Entry 1YYU (X-ray diffraction, 2.95 A resolution); this record covers chains A and B.

== Chain A (and B) ==
Protein: Trichodiene synthase
Source organism: Fusarium sporotrichioides
Notes: EC 4.2.3.6; chain B of this document is another copy of the same molecule, construct and numbering; everything in this record applies to it too
UniProtKB: P13513 (TRI5_FUSSP); residue numbers follow UniProt; this construct covers 1-374
Chain sequence (374 residues; row label = number of the first residue in the row):
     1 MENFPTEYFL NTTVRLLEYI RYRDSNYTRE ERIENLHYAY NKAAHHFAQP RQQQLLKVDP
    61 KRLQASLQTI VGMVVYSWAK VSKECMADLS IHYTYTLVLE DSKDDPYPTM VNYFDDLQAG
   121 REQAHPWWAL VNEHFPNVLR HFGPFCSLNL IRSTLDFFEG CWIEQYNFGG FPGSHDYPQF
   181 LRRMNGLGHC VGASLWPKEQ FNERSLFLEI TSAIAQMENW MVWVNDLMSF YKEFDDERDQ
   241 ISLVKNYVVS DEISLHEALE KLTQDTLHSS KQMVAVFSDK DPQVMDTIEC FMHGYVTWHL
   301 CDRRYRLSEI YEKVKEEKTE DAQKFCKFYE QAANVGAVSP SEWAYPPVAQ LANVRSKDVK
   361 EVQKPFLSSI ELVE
Not modelled in the structure: 355-374
Differences from the reference sequence: engineered mutation Glu-100 (Asp in P13513)
Bound ions: Mg2+: Asn-225, Ser-229, Glu-233 (together with pyrophosphate)
Ligand contacts:
  - pyrophosphate (POP): Arg-182, Asn-225, Asp-226, Ser-229, Lys-232, Glu-233, Arg-304, Tyr-305
  - R-azabisabolene (RAZ; (1R)-N,4-dimethyl-N-(4-methylpent-3-enyl)cyclohex-3-enaminium): Ile-70, Met-73, Tyr-93, Thr-96, Leu-97, Phe-157, Arg-182, Gly-186, Leu-187, Met-221, Val-222, Asn-225, Tyr-295, Trp-298, Tyr-305
Swiss-Prot annotation at these positions:
  - binding site (Mg(2+)): Glu-164, Asn-225, Ser-229, Glu-233, Asp-239, Ile-241
  - mutagenesis: Asp-101 (D101E: Leads to an increased KM for Mg(2+), a reduction in kcat, as well as to the production of anomalous sesquiterpene products in addition to trichodiene when incubated with farnesyl diphosphate), Asp-104 (D104E: Does not significantly affect the KM and kcat for farnesyl diphosphate), Cys-146 (C146F: Leads to the loss of activity), Cys-190 (C190F: Increases the KM for farnesyl diphosphate by about 1.3-fold and reduces the kcat by about 2000-fold), Asn-225 (N225D: Increases the KM for farnesyl diphosphate by about 6-fold and reduces the kcat by about 28-fold. Leads to complete loss of activity; when associated with S-229), Ser-229 (S229T: Increases the KM for farnesyl diphosphate by about 77-fold and reduces the kcat by about 9-fold. Leads to complete loss of activity; when associated with D-225), Tyr-295 (Y295F: Does not affect the catalytic activity), Arg-304 (R304K: Does not cause large changes in the overall structure but increases the KM for farnesyl diphosphate by about 25-fold, reduces the kcat by about 200-fold, and leads to conversion of farnesyl ...), Tyr-305 (Y305F: Does not cause large changes in the overall structure but increases the KM for farnesyl diphosphate by about 7-fold ...)

== How chain A and chain B interact ==
Pairs across the interface - 101 pairs, chain A then chain B:
  Asp-105(A) / Arg-204(B)  salt bridge
  Tyr-107(A) / Pro-144(B)  hydrophobic
  Tyr-107(A) / Glu-203(B)
  Tyr-107(A) / Arg-204(B)
  Met-110(A) / Pro-144(B)
  Met-110(A) / Leu-148(B)  hydrophobic
  Val-111(A) / Pro-144(B)  hydrophobic
  Tyr-113(A) / Ile-151(B)  hydrophobic
  Phe-114(A) / Asn-132(B)
  Phe-114(A) / Phe-135(B)  hydrophobic
  Phe-114(A) / Pro-136(B)
  Phe-114(A) / Leu-139(B)  hydrophobic
  Phe-114(A) / Ile-151(B)  hydrophobic
  Leu-117(A) / Leu-117(B)
  Gln-118(A) / Gly-120(B)
  Gln-118(A) / Asn-132(B)  hydrogen bond (side chain-backbone)
  Gln-118(A) / Glu-133(B)
  Gly-120(A) / Gln-118(B)
  Gly-120(A) / Gly-120(B)
  Asn-132(A) / Phe-114(B)
  Asn-132(A) / Gln-118(B)  hydrogen bond (backbone-side chain)
  Glu-133(A) / Gln-118(B)
  Phe-135(A) / Phe-114(B)  hydrophobic
  Pro-136(A) / Phe-114(B)
  Leu-139(A) / Phe-114(B)  hydrophobic
  Pro-144(A) / Tyr-107(B)  hydrophobic
  Pro-144(A) / Met-110(B)
  Pro-144(A) / Trp-162(B)
  Phe-145(A) / Glu-159(B)
  Phe-145(A) / Trp-162(B)
  Phe-145(A) / Ile-163(B)  hydrophobic
  Leu-148(A) / Met-110(B)  hydrophobic
  Leu-148(A) / Leu-155(B)  hydrophobic
  Leu-148(A) / Glu-159(B)
  Leu-148(A) / Trp-162(B)  hydrophobic
  Asn-149(A) / Glu-159(B)  hydrogen bond
  Ile-151(A) / Tyr-113(B)  hydrophobic
  Ile-151(A) / Phe-114(B)  hydrophobic
  Arg-152(A) / Leu-155(B)
  Arg-152(A) / Asp-156(B)  salt bridge
  Arg-152(A) / Glu-159(B)  salt bridge
  Arg-152(A) / Met-184(B)  hydrogen bond
  Leu-155(A) / Leu-148(B)  hydrophobic
  Leu-155(A) / Arg-152(B)
  Asp-156(A) / Arg-152(B)  salt bridge
  Glu-159(A) / Phe-145(B)
  Glu-159(A) / Leu-148(B)
  Glu-159(A) / Asn-149(B)  hydrogen bond
  Glu-159(A) / Arg-152(B)  salt bridge
  Trp-162(A) / Phe-145(B)  hydrophobic
  Trp-162(A) / Leu-148(B)  hydrophobic
  Trp-162(A) / Phe-207(B)
  Ile-163(A) / Thr-211(B)
  Tyr-166(A) / Phe-207(B)
  Tyr-166(A) / Leu-208(B)  hydrophobic
  Phe-168(A) / Leu-208(B)  hydrophobic
  Phe-168(A) / Ser-212(B)
  Phe-171(A) / Leu-208(B)  hydrophobic
  Phe-171(A) / Glu-209(B)
  Phe-171(A) / Ser-212(B)
  Phe-171(A) / Lys-280(B)
  Gly-173(A) / Gln-272(B)  hydrogen bond (backbone-side chain)
  Gly-173(A) / Val-276(B)
  Ser-174(A) / Gln-216(B)  hydrogen bond
  Ser-174(A) / Val-276(B)
  His-175(A) / His-268(B)
  His-175(A) / Gln-272(B)  hydrogen bond
  Asp-176(A) / Ala-215(B)
  Asp-176(A) / Asn-219(B)  hydrogen bond
  Phe-180(A) / His-189(B)
  Phe-180(A) / Thr-211(B)
  Phe-180(A) / Ala-215(B)  hydrophobic
  Arg-183(A) / Arg-183(B)
  Met-184(A) / Arg-152(B)  hydrogen bond
  His-189(A) / Phe-180(B)
  Glu-203(A) / Tyr-107(B)
  Arg-204(A) / Asp-105(B)  salt bridge
  Arg-204(A) / Tyr-107(B)
  Phe-207(A) / Trp-162(B)
  Phe-207(A) / Ile-163(B)  hydrophobic
  Phe-207(A) / Tyr-166(B)  hydrophobic
  Leu-208(A) / Tyr-166(B)  hydrophobic
  Leu-208(A) / Phe-168(B)  hydrophobic
  Leu-208(A) / Phe-171(B)  hydrophobic
  Glu-209(A) / Phe-171(B)
  Thr-211(A) / Tyr-177(B)
  Thr-211(A) / Phe-180(B)
  Ser-212(A) / Phe-168(B)
  Ser-212(A) / Phe-171(B)
  Ala-215(A) / Asp-176(B)
  Ala-215(A) / Phe-180(B)  hydrophobic
  Gln-216(A) / Ser-174(B)  hydrogen bond
  Asn-219(A) / Asp-176(B)  hydrogen bond
  His-268(A) / His-175(B)
  Gln-272(A) / Gly-173(B)  hydrogen bond (side chain-backbone)
  Gln-272(A) / His-175(B)  hydrogen bond
  Val-276(A) / Phe-171(B)  hydrophobic
  Val-276(A) / Pro-172(B)
  Val-276(A) / Gly-173(B)
  Val-276(A) / Ser-174(B)
  Lys-280(A) / Phe-171(B)
Other interface residues (no listed pair), chain A (59 interface residues in all): Pro-108, Asp-115, Ala-119, Phe-158, Pro-172, Tyr-177, Ile-214, Glu-218, Ser-269
Other interface residues (no listed pair), chain B (58 interface residues in all): Pro-108, Val-111, Asp-115, Ala-119, Phe-158, Glu-218, Ser-269

== Overview ==
59 residues of chain A face 58 of chain B across their interface, with 14 hydrogen bonds and 6 salt bridges.
Polar pairs include Asp-105(A)/Arg-204(B), Arg-152(A)/Asp-156(B) and Arg-152(A)/Glu-159(B). Ligands of chain
A: R-azabisabolene and pyrophosphate.
Chain A and chain B are both Trichodiene synthase (Fusarium sporotrichioides); the structure, D100E
Trichodiene Synthase: Complex With Mg, Pyrophosphate, and (4S)-7-azabisabolene, was determined by X-ray
diffraction together with 1YJ4, 1YYQ, 1YYR, 1YYS and 1YYT from the same study.
